PDB entry 6SC6 | X-ray diffraction, 2.25 A resolution | chains A and B of the 3 polymer chains in the assembly

Chain A:
Molecule: E3 ubiquitin-protein ligase RNF31
From: Homo sapiens
Notes: EC 2.3.2.31
UniProtKB: Q96EP0 (RNF31_HUMAN); residues 697-1072 here = UniProt positions 697-1072
Sequence (376 residues; numbered 697 to 1072; the number before each row is that of its first residue):
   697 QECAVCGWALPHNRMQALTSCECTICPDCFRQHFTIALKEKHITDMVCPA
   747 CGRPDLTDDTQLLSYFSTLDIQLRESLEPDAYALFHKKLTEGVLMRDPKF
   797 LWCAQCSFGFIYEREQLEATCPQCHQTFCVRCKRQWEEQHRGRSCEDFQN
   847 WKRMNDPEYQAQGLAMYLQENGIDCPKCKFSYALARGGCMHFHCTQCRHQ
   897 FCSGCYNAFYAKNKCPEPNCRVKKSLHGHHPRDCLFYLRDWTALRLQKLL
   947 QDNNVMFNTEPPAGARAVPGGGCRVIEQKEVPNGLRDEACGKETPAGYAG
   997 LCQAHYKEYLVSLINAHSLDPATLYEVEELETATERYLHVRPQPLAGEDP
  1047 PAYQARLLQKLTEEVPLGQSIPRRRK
Not modelled in the structure: 959-967, 1071-1072
Metal / ion sites: Zn2+ site 1: Cys699, Cys702, Cys722, Cys725; Zn2+ site 2: Cys717, Cys719, Cys744, Cys747; Zn2+ site 3: Cys799, Cys802, Cys817, Cys820; Zn2+ site 4: Cys825, Cys828, His836, Cys841; Zn2+ site 5: Cys871, Cys874, Cys890, Cys893; Zn2+ site 6: Cys898, Cys901, His926, Cys930; Zn2+ site 7: Cys911, Cys916, His923, His925; Zn2+ site 8: Cys969, Cys986, Cys998, His1001
Swiss-Prot annotation at these positions:
  - zinc finger: Cys699 to Arg749 (RING-type 1), Ala779 to Cys841 (IBR-type), Cys871 to Cys901 (RING-type 2)
  - active site: Cys885
  - binding site (Zn(2+)): Cys699, Cys702, Cys717, Cys719, Cys722, Cys725, Cys744, Cys747, Cys799, Cys802, Cys817, Cys820, Cys825, Cys828, His836, Cys841, Cys871, Cys874, Cys890, Cys893 and 4 more in UniProt
  - cross-link ((Microbial infection) Glycyl lysine isopeptide (Lys-Gly)): Lys735 (interchain with G-Cter in ubiquitin), Lys783 (interchain with G-Cter in ubiquitin), Lys875 (interchain with G-Cter in ubiquitin)
  - mutagenesis: Cys699 (C699S: Abolishes polyubiquitination activity of LUBAC; when associated with S-702), Cys702 (C702S: Abolishes polyubiquitination activity of LUBAC; when associated with S-699), Lys735 (K735R: Reduced ubiquitination; when associated with R-783 and R-875), Lys783 (K783R: Reduced ubiquitination; when associated with R-735 and R-875), Cys871 (C871S: Abolishes polyubiquitination activity of LUBAC; when associated with S-874), Cys874 (C874S: Abolishes polyubiquitination activity of LUBAC; when associated with S-871), Lys875 (K875R: Reduced ubiquitination; when associated with R-735 and R-783), Cys885 (C885A: Abolished E3 ubiquitin-protein ligase activity and ability to promote formation of the bacterial ubiquitin coat; when associated with A-935 and A-983), Arg935 (R935A: Abolished E3 ubiquitin-protein ligase activity and ability to promote formation of the bacterial ubiquitin coat; when associated with A-885 and A-983), Asp983 (D983A: Abolished E3 ubiquitin-protein ligase activity and ability to promote formation of the bacterial ubiquitin coat; when associated with A-885 and A-935)
What the authors report for this chain:
  - catalytic residues: Cys885 (citing earlier work)

Chain B:
Molecule: Single domain antibody
From: synthetic construct
Notes: antibody fragment or engineered binder
Sequence (120 residues; each row starts with the number of its first residue):
     1 EVQLLESGGGLVQPGGSLRLSCAASGFTFRGYSMAWVRQAPGKGLEWVST
    51 ISPIGTYTYYADSVKGRFTISRDNSKNTLYLQMNSLRAEDTAVYYCAKGS
   101 YSRGTPFDYWGQGTLVTVSS
Not modelled in the structure: 120
Disulfide bonds: Cys22-Cys96

How chain A and chain B interact:
Pairs across the interface (27):
  Trp798(A) with Gly104(B); Thr105(B); Pro106(B)
  Ala800(A) with Ser33(B), hydrogen bond (backbone-side chain); Ser100(B); Tyr101(B), hydrophobic
  Gln801(A) with Ser33(B), hydrogen bond (backbone-side chain); Thr50(B); Pro53(B); Tyr59(B); Tyr101(B)
  Cys802(A) with Tyr59(B)
  Ser803(A) with Thr50(B), hydrogen bond; Phe107(B)
  Cys820(A) with Tyr59(B)
  Gln822(A) with Tyr59(B)
  Arg827(A) with Arg103(B), hydrogen bond (backbone-side chain)
  Cys828(A) with Tyr101(B)
  Lys829(A) with Ser100(B); Tyr101(B); Ser102(B), hydrogen bond (side chain-backbone); Arg103(B); Thr105(B), hydrogen bond (side chain-backbone)
  Arg830(A) with Tyr101(B)
  Asp852(A) with Arg30(B), salt bridge
  Glu854(A) with Arg30(B)
  Tyr855(A) with Arg30(B)
Also at the interface, not in a pair above, chain A (15 interface residues in all): Val826
Also at the interface, not in a pair above, chain B (15 interface residues in all): Trp47, Tyr57
The authors on this interface:
  - epitope / paratope residues, chain A: Gln801(A), Cys802(A), Ser803(A), Gln822(A), Arg827(A), Lys829(A)
  - epitope / paratope residues, chain B: Ser33(B), Thr50(B), Pro53(B), Tyr57(B), Arg103(B), Gly104(B)

In short:
The chain A/chain B interface involves 15 residues from each chain; the contacts include 6 hydrogen bonds and
1 salt bridge. Polar contacts include Asp852(A)-Arg30(B), Ala800(A)-Ser33(B) and Gln801(A)-Ser33(B). From the
paper: the catalytic residue Cys885(A); epitope/paratope residues Gln801(A), Cys802(A) and Ser33(B) among
others.
Chain A is E3 ubiquitin-protein ligase RNF31 (Homo sapiens) and chain B is Single domain antibody (synthetic
construct); the structure, dAb3/HOIP-RBR apo structure, was determined by X-ray diffraction, deposited
together with 6SC5, 6SC7, 6SC8, 6SC9 and 6T2J.
